PDB entry 5TSJ | electron microscopy, 8.70 A resolution (very low resolution: no residue pairs are listed; an interface is given only as per-side residue counts) | chains U and V of the 28 polymer chains in the assembly

== Chain U (and V) ==
Protein: Vacuolar type ATP synthase subunit
From: Thermus thermophilus (strain HB8 / ATCC 27634 / DSM 579)
Notes: chain V of this document is another copy of the same molecule, construct and numbering; everything in this record applies to it too
UniProtKB: P74900 (P74900_THETH); residues -18 to 80 here correspond to UniProt positions 1-99 (UniProt number = residue number + 19)
Sequence (99 residues; each row starts with the number of its first residue; numbers below 1 keep their minus sign (Met-18 is residue -18)):
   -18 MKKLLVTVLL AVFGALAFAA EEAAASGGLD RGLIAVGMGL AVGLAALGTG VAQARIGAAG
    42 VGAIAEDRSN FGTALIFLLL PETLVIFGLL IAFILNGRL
Unresolved in the structure: -18 to 0

== How chain U and chain V interact ==
At this resolution (9 A) residue pairs are not listed: 16 residues of chain U and 13 of chain V lie at the interface.

== Summary ==
16 residues of chain U and 13 residues of chain V are in contact.
Both chains are Vacuolar type ATP synthase subunit (Thermus thermophilus (strain HB8 / ATCC 27634 / DSM 579)).
Entry 5TSJ (Thermus thermophilus V/A-ATPase bound to VH dAbs) was determined by electron microscopy.
